4GXU - chains O and P of the 12 polymer chains in the assembly; structure by X-ray diffraction, 3.29 A resolution.

[Chain O]
Molecule: Antibody 1F1, heavy chain
Organism: Homo sapiens
Notes: antibody fragment or engineered binder
Chain sequence (231 residues; numbered 1 to 218 plus 13 insertion-coded residues; the number before each row is that of its first residue; a row labelled like 82A-82C holds insertion residues (82A, then the next letters in order)):
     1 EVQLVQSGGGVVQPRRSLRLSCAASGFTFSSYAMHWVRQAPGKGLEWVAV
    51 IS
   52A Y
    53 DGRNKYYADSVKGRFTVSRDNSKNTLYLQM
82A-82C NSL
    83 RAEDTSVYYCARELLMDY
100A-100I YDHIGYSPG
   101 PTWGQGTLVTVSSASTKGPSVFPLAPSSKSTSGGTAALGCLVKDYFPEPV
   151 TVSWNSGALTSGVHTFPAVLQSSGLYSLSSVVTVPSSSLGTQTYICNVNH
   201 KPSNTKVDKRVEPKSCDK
Unresolved in the structure: 113-218
Modified / non-standard residues: Glu-1 (pyroglutamic acid; PCA)
Cystine bridges: Cys-22/Cys-92

[Chain P]
Molecule: Antibody 1F1, light chain
Organism: Homo sapiens
Notes: antibody fragment or engineered binder
Chain sequence (217 residues; row label = number of the first residue in the row; note: 1 number in that range is skipped by the numbering (no residue carries it; nothing is unmodelled there); a row labelled like 27A-27B holds insertion residues (27A, then the next letters in order)):
     1 EPVLTQPPS
    11 ASGSPGQRVTISCSGSS
27A-27B SN
    28 IGSYTVNWYQQLPGTAPKLLIYSLNQRPSGVPDRFSGSKSGTSASLAISG
    78 LQSEDEAVYYCAAWDDSL
95A-95C SAH
    96 VVFGGGTKLTV
  106A L
   107 GQPKAAPSVTLFPPSSEELQANKATLVCLISDFYPGAVTVAWKADSSPVK
   157 AGVETTTPSKQSNNKYAASSYLSLTPEQWKSHRSYSCQVTHEGSTVEKTV
   207 APTECS
Unresolved in the structure: 107-212
Modified / non-standard residues: Glu-1 (pyroglutamic acid; PCA)
Cystine bridges: Cys-23/Cys-88

[Interface between chain O and chain P]
Residue-residue contacts (31; chain O residue first):
  Val-37(O) / Phe-98(P)  hydrophobic
  Gln-39(O) / Gln-38(P)  hydrogen bond
  Gln-39(O) / Tyr-87(P)  hydrogen bond
  Lys-43(O) / Tyr-87(P)
  Gly-44(O) / Tyr-87(P)
  Leu-45(O) / Gln-38(P)
  Leu-45(O) / Pro-44(P)  hydrophobic
  Leu-45(O) / Tyr-87(P)
  Leu-45(O) / Phe-98(P)
  Trp-47(O) / His-95C(P)
  Trp-47(O) / Val-96(P)
  Trp-47(O) / Phe-98(P)
  Tyr-58(O) / Trp-91(P)  hydrophobic
  Tyr-58(O) / Ala-95B(P)
  Leu-96(O) / Asn-34(P)
  Leu-96(O) / Leu-46(P)  hydrophobic
  Leu-96(O) / Tyr-49(P)  hydrophobic
  Asp-100B(O) / Tyr-31(P)
  His-100C(O) / Ser-30(P)
  His-100C(O) / Tyr-31(P)
  Ile-100D(O) / Tyr-31(P)
  Tyr-100F(O) / Trp-91(P)
  Tyr-100F(O) / Val-96(P)
  Ser-100G(O) / Asn-34(P)  hydrogen bond
  Pro-100H(O) / Asn-34(P)
  Pro-100H(O) / Tyr-36(P)  hydrogen bond (backbone-side chain)
  Pro-100H(O) / Phe-98(P)  hydrophobic
  Gly-100I(O) / Leu-46(P)
  Pro-101(O) / Leu-46(P)
  Trp-103(O) / Pro-44(P)  hydrophobic
  Gly-104(O) / Ala-43(P)
Other interface residues (no listed pair), chain O (24 interface residues in all): His-35, Glu-46, Asp-61, Tyr-91, Tyr-100, Gly-100E
Other interface residues (no listed pair), chain P (20 interface residues in all): Thr-32, Thr-42, Ser-95A, Gly-99, Gly-100

[Overview]
Chain O and chain P form an interface of 24 and 20 residues respectively; the contacts include 4 hydrogen
bonds. Among the polar pairs are Gln-39(O)/Gln-38(P), Gln-39(O)/Tyr-87(P) and Ser-100G(O)/Asn-34(P).
Chain O is Antibody 1F1, heavy chain and chain P is Antibody 1F1, light chain, both from Homo sapiens; the
structure, Crystal structure of antibody 1F1 bound to the 1918 influenza hemagglutinin, was determined by
X-ray diffraction together with 4GXV and 4GXX from the same study.
